6ISH - chains A and D of the 3 polymer chains in the assembly; structure by X-ray diffraction, 3.30 A resolution.

Chain A:
Protein: DNA polymerase
Source organism: Thermococcus sp. 9oN-7
Notes: EC 2.7.7.7
UniProtKB: Q56366 (DPOL_THES9); residue numbers follow UniProt; this construct covers 1-775
Sequence (783 residues; numbered 1 to 783; the number before each row is that of its first residue):
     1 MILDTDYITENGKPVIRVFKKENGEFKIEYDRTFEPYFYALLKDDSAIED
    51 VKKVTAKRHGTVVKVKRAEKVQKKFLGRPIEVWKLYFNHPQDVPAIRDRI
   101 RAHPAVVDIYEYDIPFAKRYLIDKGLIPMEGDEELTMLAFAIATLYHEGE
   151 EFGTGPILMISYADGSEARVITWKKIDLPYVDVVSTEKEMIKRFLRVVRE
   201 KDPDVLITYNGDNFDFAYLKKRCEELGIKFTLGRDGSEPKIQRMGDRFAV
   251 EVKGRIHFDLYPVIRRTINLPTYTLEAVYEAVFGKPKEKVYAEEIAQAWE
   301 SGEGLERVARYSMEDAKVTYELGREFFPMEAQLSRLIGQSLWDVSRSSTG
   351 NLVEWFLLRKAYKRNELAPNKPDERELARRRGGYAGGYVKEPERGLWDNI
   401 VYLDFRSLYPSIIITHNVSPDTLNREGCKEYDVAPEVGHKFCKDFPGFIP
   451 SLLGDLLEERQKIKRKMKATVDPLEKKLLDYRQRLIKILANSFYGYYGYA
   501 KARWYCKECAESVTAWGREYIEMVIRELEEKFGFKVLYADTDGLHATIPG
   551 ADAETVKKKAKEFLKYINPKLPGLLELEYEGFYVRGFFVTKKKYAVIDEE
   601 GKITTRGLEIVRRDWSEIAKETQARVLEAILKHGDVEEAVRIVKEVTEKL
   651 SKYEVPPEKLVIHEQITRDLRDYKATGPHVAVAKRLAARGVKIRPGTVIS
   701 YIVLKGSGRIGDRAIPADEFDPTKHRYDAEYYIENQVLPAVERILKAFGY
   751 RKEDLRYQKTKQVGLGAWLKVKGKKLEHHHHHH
Unresolved in the structure: 758-783
Disulfides: Cys428-Cys442, Cys506-Cys509
Differences from the reference sequence: engineered mutation Ala141 (Asp in Q56366), Ala143 (Glu in Q56366), Leu485 (Ala in Q56366); expression tag (776-783)
Bound ions: Ca2+ near Asp404 (its only coordinating residue here)
Ligand contacts:
  - B9X ([(2R,3S,5R)-5-(6-aminopurin-9-yl)-2-(phosphonooxymethyl)oxolan-3-yl] 3-(2-ethoxyethoxy)propanoate): Leu408, Tyr409, Asn491, Asp540, Thr541, Asp542, Tyr594, Arg606
  - pyrophosphate (PPV): Arg406, Arg460, Lys464, Lys487, Glu578
Reported in the primary citation:
  - binding site for B9X: Tyr409, Asp542
  - binding site for pyrophosphate: Arg460, Lys464, Lys487
  - mutagenesis - Y409A: decreased catalytic activity (esterase activity)
  - mutagenesis - D542E: increased catalytic activity (esterase activity)
  - catalytic residues: Tyr409, Asp542 (proposed by the authors, not directly observed)
  - mutagenesis - Y409A, D542E: decreased catalytic activity on dATP
  - mutagenesis - Y409A, D542E: decreased catalytic activity on 3'-AL
  - mutagenesis - D542E: increased catalytic activity on 3'-ester bond

Chain D:
Molecule: 17-nt DNA strand
Sequence (17 nucleotides; row label = number of the first residue in the row):
     1 ACTGGTAAGCAGTCCGC
Unresolved in the structure: 17
Ligand contacts: B9X ([(2R,3S,5R)-5-(6-aminopurin-9-yl)-2-(phosphonooxymethyl)oxolan-3-yl] 3-(2-ethoxyethoxy)propanoate): DC2, DT3, DG4

Chain A / chain D interface:
Pairs across the interface (40):
  Ser348(A) - DC2(D)  hydrogen bond to the phosphate
  Thr349(A) - DC2(D)  phosphate contact
  Gly383(A) - DG4(D)  phosphate contact
  Tyr384(A) - DT3(D)  phosphate contact
  Tyr384(A) - DG4(D)  sugar contact
  Tyr384(A) - DG5(D)  phosphate contact
  Ala385(A) - DG4(D)  phosphate contact
  Ala385(A) - DG5(D)  phosphate contact
  Gly386(A) - DG4(D)  hydrogen bond to the phosphate
  Gly386(A) - DG5(D)  hydrogen bond to the phosphate
  Gly387(A) - DG5(D)  sugar contact
  Val389(A) - DG5(D)  phosphate contact
  Val389(A) - DT6(D)  phosphate contact
  Ser492(A) - DC2(D)  base contact
  Tyr494(A) - DT3(D)  sugar contact
  Gly495(A) - DC2(D)  base contact
  Tyr496(A) - DC2(D)  base contact
  Gly498(A) - DT3(D)  sugar contact
  Tyr499(A) - DA1(D)  sugar contact
  Tyr499(A) - DC2(D)  sugar contact
  Thr590(A) - DA7(D)  sugar contact
  Thr590(A) - DA8(D)  phosphate contact
  Lys591(A) - DT6(D)  salt bridge to the phosphate
  Lys591(A) - DA7(D)  sugar contact
  Lys592(A) - DG5(D)  base contact
  Lys593(A) - DA7(D)  phosphate contact
  Lys593(A) - DA8(D)  salt bridge to the phosphate
  Arg612(A) - DA7(D)  base contact
  Thr676(A) - DA11(D)  sugar contact
  Pro678(A) - DC10(D)  phosphate contact
  Pro678(A) - DA11(D)  phosphate contact
  Arg709(A) - DA11(D)  phosphate contact
  Arg709(A) - DG12(D)  salt bridge to the phosphate
  Ile710(A) - DA11(D)  hydrogen bond to the phosphate
  Gly711(A) - DA11(D)  hydrogen bond to the phosphate
  Tyr731(A) - DC10(D)  phosphate contact
  Asn735(A) - DC10(D)  hydrogen bond to the phosphate
  Pro739(A) - DG9(D)  phosphate contact
  Arg743(A) - DA8(D)  salt bridge to the phosphate
  Arg743(A) - DG9(D)  salt bridge to the phosphate
Other interface residues (no listed pair), chain A (31 interface residues in all): Gly350, Glu609, Trp615

In short:
31 residues of chain A face 12 of chain D across their interface, with 6 hydrogen bonds and 5 salt bridges.
Polar pairs include Ser348(A)-DC2(D), Gly386(A)-DG4(D) and Gly386(A)-DG5(D). Compound B9X is bound between
chain A and chain D. From the paper: catalytic residues Tyr409(A) and Asp542(A); Y409A and D542E of chain A
reduce catalytic activity on dATP.
Chain A is DNA polymerase (Thermococcus sp. 9oN-7) and chain D is a 17-nt DNA strand; the structure, Structure
of 9N-I DNA polymerase incorporation with 3'-AL in the active site, was determined by X-ray diffraction (same
publication as 6IS7, 6ISF, 6ISG and 6ISI).
